3WZL - chains A and B; structure by X-ray diffraction, 2.60 A resolution.

Chain A (and B):
Protein: Zearalenone hydrolase
Organism: Clonostachys rosea
Notes: chain B of this document is another copy of the same molecule, construct and numbering; everything in this record applies to it too
Reference sequence: Q8NKB0 (Q8NKB0_BIOOC); residue numbers follow UniProt; this construct covers 1-264
Sequence (278 residues; each row starts with the number of its first residue; numbers below 1 keep their minus sign (Met-13 is residue -13)):
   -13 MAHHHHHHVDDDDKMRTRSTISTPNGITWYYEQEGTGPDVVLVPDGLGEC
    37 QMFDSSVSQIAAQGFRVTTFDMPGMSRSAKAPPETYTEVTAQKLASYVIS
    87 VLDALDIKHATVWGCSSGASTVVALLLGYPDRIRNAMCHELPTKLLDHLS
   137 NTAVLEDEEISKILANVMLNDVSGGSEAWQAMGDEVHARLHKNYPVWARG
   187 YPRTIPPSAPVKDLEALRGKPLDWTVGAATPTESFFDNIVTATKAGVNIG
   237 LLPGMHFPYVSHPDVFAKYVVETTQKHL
Disordered / not traced: -13 to 0
Sequence notes: expression tag (-13 to 0)
Swiss-Prot annotation at these positions:
  - active site: Ser102, Glu126, His242
  - binding site (zearalenone): Gly32, Ser102, Ser103, Trp183, Tyr187, Ser220, His242
  - mutagenesis: Ser102 (S102A: Abolishes the catalytic activity), Glu126 (E126A: Abolishes the catalytic activity), His134 (H134A: Retains about 70% catalytic activity), Val153 (V153D: Retains about 50% catalytic activity; V153H: Maintains the catalytic activity for ZEN but shows a 3.7-fold increase in specific activity against alpha-ZOL), Val158 (V158D: Strongly reduces the catalytic activity; V158H: Retains about 75% catalytic activity), Trp183 (W183F: Almost completely abolishes the catalytic activity), Pro192 (P192S: Strongly reduces the catalytic activity), Asp223 (D223A: Retains 37% catalytic activity; D223A: Retains about 40% catalytic activity), His242 (H242A: Strongly reduces the catalytic activity)
From the paper describing this entry:
  - catalytic residues: Ser102, Glu126, His242
  - mutagenesis - S102A, E126A: abolished catalytic activity
  - mutagenesis - D223A, H242A: decreased catalytic activity
  - mutagenesis - P192S: decreased catalytic activity on ZEN
  - mutagenesis - I225E/V226E: abolished expression
  - self-association interface (contacts with another copy of this molecule): Ala214, Thr216, Thr218, Glu219, Phe222, Ile225, Val226, Ile235, Leu237
  - contacts within the chain: Glu126-Gly213, Glu126-Thr216 (hydrogen bond), Thr129-Asp223 (hydrogen bond), Asp223-Asn224 (hydrogen bond), Lys130-Asp223, Ser102-His242 (hydrogen bond), Glu126-His242 (hydrogen bond)

How chain A and chain B interact:
Contacting residue pairs (35; chain A residue first):
  Val212(A) - Thr218(B)
  Gly213(A) - Thr218(B)
  Ala214(A) - Pro217(B)
  Ala214(A) - Thr218(B)  hydrogen bond (backbone-backbone)
  Ala214(A) - Glu219(B)  hydrogen bond (backbone-backbone)
  Thr216(A) - Pro217(B)
  Thr216(A) - Thr218(B)  hydrogen bond (backbone-side chain)
  Pro217(A) - Ala214(B)
  Pro217(A) - Thr216(B)
  Pro217(A) - Thr218(B)
  Thr218(A) - Val212(B)
  Thr218(A) - Gly213(B)
  Thr218(A) - Ala214(B)  hydrogen bond (backbone-backbone)
  Thr218(A) - Thr216(B)  hydrogen bond (side chain-backbone)
  Thr218(A) - Pro217(B)  hydrogen bond (side chain-backbone)
  Thr218(A) - Thr218(B)  hydrogen bond (side chain-backbone)
  Thr218(A) - Ile225(B)
  Glu219(A) - Ala214(B)  hydrogen bond (backbone-backbone)
  Glu219(A) - Leu237(B)
  Phe222(A) - Ile225(B)  hydrophobic
  Phe222(A) - Ile235(B)
  Phe222(A) - Leu237(B)  hydrophobic
  Ile225(A) - Thr218(B)
  Ile225(A) - Phe222(B)  hydrophobic
  Ile225(A) - Ile225(B)  hydrophobic
  Val226(A) - Ile225(B)  hydrophobic
  Val226(A) - Thr229(B)
  Thr229(A) - Val226(B)
  Thr229(A) - Thr229(B)
  Thr229(A) - Lys230(B)
  Lys230(A) - Thr229(B)
  Ile235(A) - Phe222(B)  hydrophobic
  Gly236(A) - Phe222(B)
  Leu237(A) - Glu219(B)
  Leu237(A) - Phe222(B)  hydrophobic
Other interface residues (no listed pair), chain A (16 interface residues in all): Ala215
Other interface residues (no listed pair), chain B (16 interface residues in all): Ala215, Gly236

Overview:
Chain A and chain B each contribute 16 residues to their interface, with 8 hydrogen bonds. Among the polar
pairs are Thr216(A)-Thr218(B), Thr218(A)-Pro217(B) and Thr218(A)-Thr218(B). From the paper: catalytic residues
Ser102(A), Glu126(A) and His242(A); S102A and E126A of chain A abolish catalytic activity; 6 substitutions
were tested in all.
Chain A and chain B are both Zearalenone hydrolase (Clonostachys rosea); the structure, ZEN lactonase, was
determined by X-ray diffraction together with 3WZM from the same study.
